8VSB - chains B and I of the 3 polymer chains in the assembly; structure by electron microscopy, 2.93 A resolution.

[Chain B]
Name: Transforming growth factor beta-3 proprotein
Source organism: Homo sapiens
UniProtKB: P10600 (TGFB3_HUMAN); residues 1-389 here correspond to UniProt positions 24-412 (UniProt number = residue number + 23)
Chain sequence (389 residues; row label = number of the first residue in the row):
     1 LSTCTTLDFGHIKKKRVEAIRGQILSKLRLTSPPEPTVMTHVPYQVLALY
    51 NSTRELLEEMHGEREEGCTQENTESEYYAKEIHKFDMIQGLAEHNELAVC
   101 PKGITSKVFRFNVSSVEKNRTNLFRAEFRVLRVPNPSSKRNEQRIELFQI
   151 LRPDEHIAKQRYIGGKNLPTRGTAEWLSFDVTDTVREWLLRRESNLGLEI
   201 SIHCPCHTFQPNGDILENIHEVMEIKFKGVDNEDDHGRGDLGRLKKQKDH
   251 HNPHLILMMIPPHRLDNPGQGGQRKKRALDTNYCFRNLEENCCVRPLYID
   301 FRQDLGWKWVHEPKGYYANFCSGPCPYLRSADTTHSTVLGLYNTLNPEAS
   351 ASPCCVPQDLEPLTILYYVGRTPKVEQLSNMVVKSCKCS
Not modelled in the structure: 53-73, 89-106, 112-121, 137-142, 151-159, 165-175, 203-251, 265-280
UniProt features mapped onto this chain:
  - motif: Arg238 to Asp240 (Cell attachment site)
  - modified residue: Gln270 (N5-methylglutamine)
  - glycosylation (N-linked (GlcNAc...) asparagine): Asn51, Asn112, Asn119
Disulfides: Cys284-Cys293, Cys292-Cys355, Cys321-Cys386, Cys325-Cys388

[Chain I]
Name: Transforming growth factor beta activator LRRC32
Source organism: Homo sapiens
UniProtKB: Q14392 (LRC32_HUMAN); residue numbers follow UniProt; this construct covers 20-627
Chain sequence (608 residues; row label = number of the first residue in the row):
    20 HQDKVPCKMVDKKVSCQVLGLLQVPSVLPPDTETLDLSGNQLRSILASPL
    70 GFYTALRHLDLSTNEISFLQPGAFQALTHLEHLSLAHNRLAMATALSAGG
   120 LGPLPRVTSLDLSGNSLYSGLLERLLGEAPSLHTLSLAENSLTRLTRHTF
   170 RDMPALEQLDLHSNVLMDIEDGAFEGLPRLTHLNLSRNSLTCISDFSLQQ
   220 LRVLDLSCNSIEAFQTASQPQAEFQLTWLDLRENKLLHFPDLAALPRLIY
   270 LNLSNNLIRLPTGPPQDSKGIHAPSEGWSALPLSAPSGNASGRPLSQLLN
   320 LDLSYNEIELIPDSFLEHLTSLCFLNLSRNCLRTFEARRLGSLPCLMLLD
   370 LSHNALETLELGARALGSLRTLLLQGNALRDLPPYTFANLASLQRLNLQG
   420 NRVSPCGGPDEPGPSGCVAFSGITSLRSLSLVDNEIELLRAGAFLHTPLT
   470 ELDLSSNPGLEVATGALGGLEASLEVLALQGNGLMVLQVDLPCFICLKRL
   520 NLAENRLSHLPAWTQAVSLEVLDLRNNSFSLLPGSAMGGLETSLRRLYLQ
   570 GNPLSCCGNGWLAAQLHQGRVDVDATQDLICRFSSQEEVSLSHVRPEDCE
   620 KGGLKNIN
Not modelled in the structure: 20-25, 113-115, 281-311, 592-627

[Interface between chain B and chain I]
Inter-chain disulfides: Cys4(B)-Cys211(I)
Contacting residue pairs - 34 pairs, chain B then chain I:
  Leu1(B) - Ile188(I)
  Leu1(B) - Leu202(I)  hydrophobic
  Leu1(B) - Leu204(I)  hydrophobic
  Leu1(B) - Asp214(I)
  Leu1(B) - Phe215(I)  hydrophobic
  Leu1(B) - Ser216(I)
  Ser2(B) - Ile188(I)
  Ser2(B) - Asp190(I)
  Ser2(B) - Ile212(I)
  Ser2(B) - Ser213(I)
  Ser2(B) - Asp214(I)
  Thr3(B) - Met186(I)
  Thr3(B) - Ile188(I)  hydrogen bond (backbone-backbone)
  Thr3(B) - Cys211(I)  hydrogen bond (side chain-backbone)
  Thr3(B) - Ser213(I)  hydrogen bond (backbone-side chain)
  Cys4(B) - Cys211(I)  disulfide
  Cys4(B) - Ser213(I)  hydrogen bond
  Pro324(B) - Thr210(I)
  Pro326(B) - Ser208(I)
  Tyr327(B) - Ser208(I)
  Tyr327(B) - Ser229(I)
  Leu328(B) - Val184(I)  hydrophobic
  Arg329(B) - Arg206(I)
  Arg329(B) - Asn207(I)  hydrogen bond (side chain-backbone)
  Arg329(B) - Cys227(I)  hydrogen bond (side chain-backbone)
  Thr334(B) - Ser135(I)
  Thr334(B) - Ser160(I)  hydrogen bond
  His335(B) - Ser135(I)  hydrogen bond (backbone-side chain)
  His335(B) - Tyr137(I)
  His335(B) - Ser160(I)  hydrogen bond (backbone-side chain)
  Val338(B) - Ser160(I)
  Leu341(B) - Met186(I)  hydrophobic
  Leu345(B) - Met186(I)  hydrophobic
  Ser352(B) - Lys254(I)
Also at the interface, not in a pair above, chain B (17 interface residues in all): Thr5, Leu7
Also at the interface, not in a pair above, chain I (27 interface residues in all): Ala110, Asp187, Phe193, Leu217, Asn228

[In short]
The interface between chain B and chain I involves 17 residues on one side and 27 on the other, with 1
disulfide bond and 9 hydrogen bonds. Among the polar pairs are Thr3(B)-Cys211(I), Thr3(B)-Ser213(I) and
Cys4(B)-Ser213(I).
Here chain B is Transforming growth factor beta-3 proprotein and chain I is Transforming growth factor beta
activator LRRC32, both from Homo sapiens. Entry 8VSB (L-TGF-b3/GARP) was determined by electron microscopy
together with 8VS6, 8VSC and 8VSD from the same study.
